Entry 1RRS (X-ray diffraction, 2.40 A resolution); this record covers chains C and A of the 3 polymer chains in the assembly.

== Chain C ==
Molecule: 11-nt DNA strand
Sequence (11 nucleotides; numbered 12 to 22; the number before each row is that of its first residue):
    12 TGTCCAXGTCT
Unresolved in the structure: 12
Modified residues: HPD (1-hydroxy-pentane-3,4-diol-5-phosphate) at position 18

== Chain A ==
Protein: MutY
Organism: Geobacillus stearothermophilus
Notes: EC 3.2.2.-; engineered mutation(s): D144N, F347S, K357E
Reference sequence: P83847 (P83847_BACST); residues 1-366 here = UniProt positions 1-366
Chain sequence (369 residues; each row starts with the number of its first residue; numbers below 1 keep their minus sign (Gly-2 is residue -2)):
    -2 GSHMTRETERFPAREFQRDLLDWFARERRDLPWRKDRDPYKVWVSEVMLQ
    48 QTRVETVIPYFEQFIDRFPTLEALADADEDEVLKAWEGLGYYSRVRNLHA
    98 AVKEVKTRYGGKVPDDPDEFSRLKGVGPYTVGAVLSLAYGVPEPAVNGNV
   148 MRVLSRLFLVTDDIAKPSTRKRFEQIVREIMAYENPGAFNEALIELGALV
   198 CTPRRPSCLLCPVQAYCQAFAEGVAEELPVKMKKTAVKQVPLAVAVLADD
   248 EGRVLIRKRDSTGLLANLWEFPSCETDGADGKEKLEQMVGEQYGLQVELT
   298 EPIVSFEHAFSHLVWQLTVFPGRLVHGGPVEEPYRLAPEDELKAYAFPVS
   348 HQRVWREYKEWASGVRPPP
Unresolved in the structure: -2 to 8, 231-233, 288-291, 361-366
Metal / ion sites: Ca2+: Ser118, Val123; 4Fe-4S cluster Fe: Cys198, Cys205, Cys208, Cys214
Small-molecule neighbours: 4Fe-4S cluster (SF4): Arg153, Leu154, Val197, Cys198, Pro203, Ser204, Cys205, Cys208, Val210, Gln211, Cys214, Phe217, Ala222
Swiss-Prot annotation at these positions:
  - active site: Glu43 (Proton donor/acceptor)
  - binding site (DNA): Trp30, Arg31, Gln48, Thr49, Leu86 to Tyr88, Tyr126, Glu188, Ser308
  - binding site ([4Fe-4S] cluster): Cys198, Cys205, Cys208, Cys214
  - mutagenesis: Glu43 (E43Q: Loss of catalytic activity)

== Interface between chain C and chain A ==
Pairs across the interface - 34 pairs, chain C then chain A:
  DC16(C) with Pro200(A), phosphate contact
  DA17(C) with Gln48(A), base contact; Thr49(A), phosphate contact; Arg50(A), phosphate contact; Gly145(A), phosphate contact; Asn146(A), phosphate contact; Arg149(A), salt bridge to the phosphate
  HPD_18(C) with Glu43(A), base contact; Leu46(A), sugar contact; Gln47(A), sugar contact; Thr49(A), sugar contact; Arg50(A), base contact; Val51(A), base contact; Tyr126(A), base contact; Asn144(A), hydrogen bond to the phosphate; Asn146(A), hydrogen bond to the sugar; Ile191(A), sugar contact
  DG19(C) with Leu46(A), phosphate contact; Gln47(A), sugar contact; Gln48(A), hydrogen bond to the phosphate; Tyr88(A), base contact; Tyr126(A), phosphate contact; Thr127(A), phosphate contact; Asn144(A), phosphate contact; Gly145(A), hydrogen bond to the phosphate
  DT20(C) with Gln47(A), sugar contact; Gly122(A), phosphate contact; Gly124(A), hydrogen bond to the phosphate; Pro125(A), phosphate contact; Tyr126(A), hydrogen bond to the phosphate; Thr127(A), hydrogen bond to the phosphate
  DC21(C) with Lys121(A), phosphate contact; Gly122(A), hydrogen bond to the phosphate; Val123(A), phosphate contact
Interface residues without a listed pair, chain A (24 interface residues in all): Asn94, Leu120, Ala195

== In short ==
6 residues of chain C and 24 residues of chain A are in contact, with 8 hydrogen bonds and 1 salt bridge.
Polar pairs include HPD_18(C)-Asn146(A), HPD_18(C)-Asn144(A) and DG19(C)-Gln48(A). Ligands of chain A: 4Fe-4S
cluster.
Here chain C is an 11-nt DNA strand and chain A is MutY (Geobacillus stearothermophilus). Entry 1RRS (MutY
adenine glycosylase in complex with DNA containing an abasic site) was determined by X-ray diffraction,
deposited together with 1VRL and 1RRQ.
